8RB9 - chains D and B of the 7 polymer chains in the assembly; structure by electron microscopy, 3.19 A resolution.

== Chain D ==
Name: Ion-translocating oxidoreductase complex subunit D
Organism: Azotobacter vinelandii DJ
Notes: EC 7.-.-.-
UniProt: C1DMA5 (C1DMA5_AZOVD); residue numbers follow UniProt; this construct covers 1-366
Chain sequence (366 residues; each row starts with the number of its first residue):
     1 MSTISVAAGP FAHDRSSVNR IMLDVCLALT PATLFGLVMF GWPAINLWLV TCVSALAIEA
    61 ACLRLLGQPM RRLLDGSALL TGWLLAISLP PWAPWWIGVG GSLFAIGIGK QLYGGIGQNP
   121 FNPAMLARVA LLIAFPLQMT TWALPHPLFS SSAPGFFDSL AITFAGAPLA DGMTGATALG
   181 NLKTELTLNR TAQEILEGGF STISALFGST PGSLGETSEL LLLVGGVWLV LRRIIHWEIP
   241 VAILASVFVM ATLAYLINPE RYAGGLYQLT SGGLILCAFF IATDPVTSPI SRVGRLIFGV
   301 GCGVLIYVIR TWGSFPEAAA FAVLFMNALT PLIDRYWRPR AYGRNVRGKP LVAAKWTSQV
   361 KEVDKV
Not modelled in the structure: 1-4, 354-366
Glycans and other covalent adducts: flavin mononucleotide (FMN) linked to Thr177
Ligand contacts:
  - FMN (flavin mononucleotide), molecule 1: Ser88, Met125, Arg128, Leu132, Trp142, Ala178, Leu179, Gly180, Ser213, Glu216, Gly272, Gly273, Leu276, Cys277, Ile281, Phe315, Pro316, Glu317, Ala318, Ala319, Ala320, Phe321
  - FMN, molecule 2: Leu132, Thr140, Thr184, Phe315, Pro316
  - phosphatidylethanolamine (PTY): Cys62, Leu65, Leu66, Leu103, Gly107, Ile108, Gln111, Leu112
  - riboflavin (RBF): Ile21, Met22, Val25, Ser77, Leu80, Thr81, Leu84, Lys110, Gly115, Ile116, Gly117, Asn119, Asn122, Pro123, Ala124, Ile235, Phe280, Ile281, Thr283, Asp284, Pro285, Val286

== Chain B ==
Name: Ion-translocating oxidoreductase complex subunit B
Organism: Azotobacter vinelandii DJ
Notes: EC 7.-.-.-
UniProt: C1DMA7 (C1DMA7_AZOVD); residue numbers follow UniProt; this construct covers 1-174
Chain sequence (174 residues; numbered 1 to 174; the number before each row is that of its first residue):
     1 MIEATLALTV MGVLLGCGLG LAARKFAVTD ENPLIKEVSD LMPGSQCGQC GFPGCGAAAV
    61 AIVEGNASVT CCPPGGVGLA EKLAAILGVP LDASQVAAPM LARVEASQCI GCTRCYRACP
   121 TDAIVGASGQ VHVVLEDACT GCGKCRDACP EDCVLLIPQE QTLDTWRWDK PAAA
Not modelled in the structure: 1, 27-75, 86-97
Bound ions: 4Fe-4S cluster Fe site 1: Cys109, Cys112, Cys115, Cys149; 4Fe-4S cluster Fe site 2: Cys119, Cys139, Cys142, Cys145
Ligand contacts:
  - 4Fe-4S cluster (SF4), molecule 1: Ala102, Ala118, Cys119, Thr121, Ala123, Ile124, Cys139, Thr140, Gly141, Cys142, Gly143, Lys144, Cys145, Leu156
  - 4Fe-4S cluster (SF4), molecule 2: Val104, Gln108, Cys109, Ile110, Gly111, Cys112, Thr113, Arg114, Cys115, Val133, Cys149, Cys153

== How chain D and chain B interact ==
Contacting residue pairs - 4 pairs, chain D then chain B:
  Ser5(D) with Asp169(B), hydrogen bond
  Val6(D) with Trp168(B), hydrophobic
  Ala8(D) with Trp168(B), hydrophobic
  Arg72(D) with Ala174(B), hydrogen bond (side chain-backbone)
Interface residues without a listed pair, chain D (5 interface residues in all): Ala7
Interface residues without a listed pair, chain B (4 interface residues in all): Trp166

== Summary ==
Chain D and chain B form an interface of 5 and 4 residues respectively; the contacts include 2 hydrogen bonds.
Among the polar pairs are Ser5(D)-Asp169(B) and Arg72(D)-Ala174(B). Bound to chain D:
phosphatidylethanolamine, riboflavin and flavin mononucleotide. Ligands of chain B: 4Fe-4S cluster.
Here chain D is Ion-translocating oxidoreductase complex subunit D and chain B is Ion-translocating
oxidoreductase complex subunit B, both from Azotobacter vinelandii DJ. Entry 8RB9 (Cryo-EM structure of the
NADH:ferredoxin oxidoreductase RNF from Azotobacter vinelandii, NADH added) was determined by electron
microscopy, deposited together with 8RB8, 8RBM, 8RBQ and 8AHX.
